3PPO - chain A; structure by X-ray diffraction, 2.70 A resolution.

# Chain A
Name: Glycine betaine/carnitine/choline-binding protein
Organism: Bacillus subtilis
Reference sequence: O32243 (OPUCC_BACSU); residues 1-303 here = UniProt positions 1-303
Amino-acid sequence (311 residues; row label = number of the first residue in the row; numbers below 1 keep their minus sign (Met-7 is residue -7)):
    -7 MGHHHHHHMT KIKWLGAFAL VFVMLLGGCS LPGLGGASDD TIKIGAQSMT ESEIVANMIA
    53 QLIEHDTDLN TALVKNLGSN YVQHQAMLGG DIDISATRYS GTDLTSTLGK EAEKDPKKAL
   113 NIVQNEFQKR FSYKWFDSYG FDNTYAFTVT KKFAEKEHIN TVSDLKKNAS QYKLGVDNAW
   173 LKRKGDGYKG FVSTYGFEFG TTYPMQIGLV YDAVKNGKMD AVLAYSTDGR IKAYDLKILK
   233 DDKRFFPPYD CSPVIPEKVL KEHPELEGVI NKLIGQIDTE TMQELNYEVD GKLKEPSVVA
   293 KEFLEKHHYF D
Not modelled in the structure: -7 to 31
Differences from the reference sequence: expression tag (-7 to 0)
Swiss-Prot annotation at these positions:
  - lipidation: Cys21 (N-palmitoyl cysteine)
Small-molecule neighbours: D-carnitine (DCK; (2S)-3-carboxy-2-hydroxy-N,N,N-trimethylpropan-1-aminium): Gln39, Met41, Ser71, Asn72, Tyr91, Thr94, Asn135, Tyr137, Tyr217, Tyr241
Reported in the primary citation:
  - binding site for D-carnitine: Gln39, Ser71, Asn72, Tyr91, Thr94, Asn135, Tyr137, Tyr217, Tyr241
  - conformationally variable residues (side-chain flip): Gln39, Ser71, Asn72, Tyr137, Tyr217
  - mutagenesis - Y91F, Y91W: decreased binding to D-carnitine
  - mutagenesis - Y91A: abolished binding to D-carnitine
  - specificity-determining residues: Thr94

# Summary
Ligands of chain A: D-carnitine. From the paper: a binding site for D-carnitine at Gln39, Ser71 and Asn72
among others; Y91F and Y91W reduce binding to D-carnitine.
Chain A is Glycine betaine/carnitine/choline-binding protein (Bacillus subtilis); the structure, Structures of
the substrate-binding protein provide insights into the multiple compatible solutes binding specificities of
Bacillus ..., was determined by X-ray diffraction (same publication as 3PPN, 3PPP, 3PPQ and 3PPR).
